Entry 8F6X (electron microscopy, 3.25 A resolution); this record covers chains A and C of the 6 polymer chains in the assembly.

== Chain A (and C) ==
Molecule: Structurally designed HMPV F protein HMPV_v3B_D12_DS454, Fibritin
Organism: Human metapneumovirus
Notes: chain C of this document is another copy of the same molecule, construct and numbering; everything in this record applies to it too
Reference sequence: chimeric construct of G3KCK8, A0A2Z5WL46: residues 1-88 from G3KCK8 (G3KCK8_9MONO) positions 1-88 (same numbers); residues 113-485 from G3KCK8 (G3KCK8_9MONO) positions 113-485 (same numbers); residues 490-516 from A0A2Z5WL46 positions 458-484 (UniProt number = residue number - 32)
Sequence (522 residues; numbered 1 to 540; 18 numbers in that range are skipped by the numbering (no residue carries them; nothing is unmodelled there); the number before each row is that of its first residue):
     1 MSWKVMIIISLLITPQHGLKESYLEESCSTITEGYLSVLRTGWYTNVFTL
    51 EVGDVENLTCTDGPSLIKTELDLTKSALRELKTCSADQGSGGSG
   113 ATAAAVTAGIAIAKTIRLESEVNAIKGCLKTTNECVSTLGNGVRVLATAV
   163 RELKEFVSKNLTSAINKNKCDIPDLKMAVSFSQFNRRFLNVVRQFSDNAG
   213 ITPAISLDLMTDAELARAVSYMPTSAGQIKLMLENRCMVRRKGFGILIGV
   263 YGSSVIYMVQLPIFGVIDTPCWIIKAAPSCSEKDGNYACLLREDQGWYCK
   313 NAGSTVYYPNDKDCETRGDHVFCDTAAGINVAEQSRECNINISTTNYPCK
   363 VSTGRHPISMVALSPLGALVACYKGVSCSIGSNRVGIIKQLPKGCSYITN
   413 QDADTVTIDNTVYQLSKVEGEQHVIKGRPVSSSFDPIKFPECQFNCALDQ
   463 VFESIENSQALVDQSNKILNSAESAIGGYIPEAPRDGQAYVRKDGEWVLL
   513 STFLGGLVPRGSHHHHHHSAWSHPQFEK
Not modelled in the structure: 1-18, 466-540
Disulfides: Cys-28/Cys-407, Cys-60/Cys-182, Cys-140/Cys-147, Cys-283/Cys-311, Cys-292/Cys-301, Cys-326/Cys-335, Cys-350/Cys-361, Cys-384/Cys-390, Cys-454/Cys-458
Glycans and other covalent adducts: N-acetylglucosamine (NAG) linked to Asn-172
Sequence notes: engineered mutation Cys-84 (Val in G3KCK8), Cys-140 (Ala in G3KCK8), Cys-147 (Ala in G3KCK8), Pro-185 (Ala in G3KCK8), Cys-249 (Ala in G3KCK8), Cys-454 (Asp in G3KCK8), Cys-458 (Val in G3KCK8); linker (89-94, 486-489); expression tag (517-540)

== How chain A and chain C interact ==
Disulfides between the chains: Cys-249(A)/Cys-84(C)
Pairs across the interface (66):
  Lys-188(A) / Leu-66(C)
  Val-191(A) / Leu-66(C)  hydrophobic
  Val-191(A) / Leu-187(C)  hydrophobic
  Ser-192(A) / Leu-66(C)
  Gln-195(A) / Leu-66(C)  hydrogen bond (side chain-backbone)
  Gln-195(A) / Glu-70(C)  hydrogen bond
  Arg-198(A) / Leu-73(C)
  Leu-219(A) / Ser-208(C)
  Asp-224(A) / Ser-76(C)
  Asp-224(A) / Arg-79(C)  salt bridge
  Glu-246(A) / Thr-83(C)
  Arg-248(A) / Arg-79(C)
  Arg-248(A) / Thr-83(C)
  Cys-249(A) / Glu-80(C)
  Cys-249(A) / Thr-83(C)  hydrogen bond (backbone-side chain)
  Cys-249(A) / Cys-84(C)  disulfide
  Arg-252(A) / Glu-80(C)  salt bridge
  Arg-253(A) / Asp-209(C)  hydrogen bond (side chain-backbone)
  Arg-253(A) / Ala-211(C)
  Ile-285(A) / Ser-90(C)
  Lys-287(A) / Ser-90(C)
  Lys-287(A) / Gly-91(C)
  Lys-287(A) / Gly-92(C)
  Trp-309(A) / Ser-90(C)
  Asp-323(A) / Gly-91(C)
  Thr-328(A) / Gln-88(C)
  Thr-328(A) / Gly-89(C)
  Thr-328(A) / Ser-90(C)
  Arg-329(A) / Thr-83(C)  hydrogen bond (side chain-backbone)
  Arg-329(A) / Ser-85(C)
  Arg-329(A) / Asp-87(C)  salt bridge
  Gly-330(A) / Asp-87(C)
  Arg-367(A) / Ala-459(C)
  Arg-367(A) / Gln-462(C)
  Arg-367(A) / Val-463(C)
  His-368(A) / Pro-360(C)
  His-368(A) / Lys-362(C)
  His-368(A) / Gln-462(C)  hydrogen bond
  Ile-370(A) / Ile-341(C)  hydrophobic
  Met-372(A) / Ser-93(C)
  Val-373(A) / Ser-93(C)  hydrogen bond (backbone-side chain)
  Ala-374(A) / Gly-92(C)
  Leu-375(A) / Gly-91(C)
  Leu-375(A) / Gly-92(C)  hydrogen bond (backbone-backbone)
  Leu-375(A) / Ala-116(C)  hydrophobic
  Pro-377(A) / Ser-90(C)
  Val-388(A) / Asn-342(C)
  Asn-395(A) / Asn-153(C)  hydrogen bond (side chain-backbone)
  Arg-396(A) / Gly-152(C)  hydrogen bond (side chain-backbone)
  Arg-396(A) / Asn-153(C)  hydrogen bond (side chain-backbone)
  Arg-396(A) / Gly-154(C)
  Asp-421(A) / Asn-342(C)  hydrogen bond
  Asn-422(A) / Asn-313(C)
  Thr-423(A) / Thr-337(C)  hydrogen bond (side chain-backbone)
  Tyr-425(A) / Ala-338(C)
  Gln-426(A) / Thr-119(C)
  Gln-426(A) / Ala-123(C)
  Ser-428(A) / Gln-88(C)
  Ser-428(A) / Thr-119(C)
  Val-430(A) / Gln-88(C)
  Val-430(A) / Lys-126(C)
  Glu-453(A) / Asn-457(C)
  Glu-453(A) / Cys-458(C)
  Gln-455(A) / Phe-456(C)
  Gln-455(A) / Asn-457(C)  hydrogen bond
  Phe-456(A) / Phe-456(C)  hydrophobic
Also at the interface, not in a pair above, chain A (45 interface residues in all): Leu-187, Phe-196, Asp-220, Leu-427, Lys-429
Also at the interface, not in a pair above, chain C (45 interface residues in all): Pro-64, Thr-69, Ala-120, Arg-205, Ala-314

== In short ==
Chain A and chain C each contribute 45 residues to their interface, with 1 disulfide bond, 14 hydrogen bonds
and 3 salt bridges. Polar contacts include Asp-224(A)/Arg-79(C), Arg-252(A)/Glu-80(C) and
Arg-329(A)/Asp-87(C). N-acetylglucosamine is covalently linked to Asn-172(A).
Both chains are Structurally designed HMPV F protein HMPV_v3B_D12_DS454, Fibritin (Human metapneumovirus).
Entry 8F6X (cryo-EM structure of a structurally designed Human metapneumovirus F protein in complex with
antibody MPE8) was determined by electron microscopy.
